7S49 - chains A and B; structure by X-ray diffraction, 2.20 A resolution.

Chain A (and B):
Molecule: Galactokinase
From: Homo sapiens
Notes: EC 2.7.1.6; chain B of this document is another copy of the same molecule, construct and numbering; everything in this record applies to it too
Reference sequence: P51570 (GALK1_HUMAN); residue numbers follow UniProt; this construct covers 1-392
Sequence (392 residues; each row starts with the number of its first residue):
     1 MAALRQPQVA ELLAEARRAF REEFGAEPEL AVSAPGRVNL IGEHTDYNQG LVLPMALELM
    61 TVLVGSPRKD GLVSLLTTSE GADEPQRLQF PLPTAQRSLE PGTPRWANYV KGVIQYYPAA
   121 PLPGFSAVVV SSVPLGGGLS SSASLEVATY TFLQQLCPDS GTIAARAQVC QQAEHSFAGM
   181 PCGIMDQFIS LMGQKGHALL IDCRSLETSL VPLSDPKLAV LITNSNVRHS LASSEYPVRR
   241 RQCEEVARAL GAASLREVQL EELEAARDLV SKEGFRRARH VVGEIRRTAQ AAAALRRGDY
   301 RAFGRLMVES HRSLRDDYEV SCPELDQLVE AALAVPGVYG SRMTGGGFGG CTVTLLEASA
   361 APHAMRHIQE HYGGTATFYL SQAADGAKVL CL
Disordered / not traced: 1
Differences from the reference sequence: engineered mutation A252 (Lys in P51570), A253 (Glu in P51570)
Bound ions: Na+: Q369, Y372, G374
Residues lining bound ligands:
  - 4QI ((4R)-2-[(1,3-benzoxazol-2-yl)amino]-4-(4-chloro-1H-pyrazol-5-yl)-4,6,7,8-tetrahydroquinazolin-5(1H)-one): T61, T77, S79, G81, A82, D83, R105, W106, Y109, V129, S131, L135, G136, S141, S142, L145, R228
  - alpha-D-galactopyranose (GLA): R37, G42, E43, H44, D46, Y47, E174, M180, C182, G183, I184, M185, D186, Y236, G345, G346
Curated features (UniProtKB/Swiss-Prot):
  - active site: D186 (Proton acceptor)
  - binding site (alpha-D-galactose): R37, E43, H44, D46, D186, Y236
  - binding site (ATP): G136, G138, S140, S141
  - site: R37 (Transition state stabilizer)
  - modified residue: S230 (Phosphoserine)
  - natural variant: P28 (P28T: In GALAC2), V32 (V32M: In GALAC2), G36 (G36R: In GALAC2), H44 (H44Y: In GALAC2), R68 (R68C: In GALAC2), A198 (A198V: In GALAC2), R239 (R239Q: In GALAC2), T288 (T288M: In GALAC2), G346 (G346S: In GALAC2), G349 (G349S: In GALAC2), A384 (A384P: In GALAC2)
Reported in the primary citation:
  - binding site for 4QI: T61, D83, R105, W106, V129, S131
  - mutagenesis - K252A/E253A: unchanged catalytic activity on ATP or galactose

Chain A / chain B interface:
Contacting residue pairs - 29 pairs, chain A then chain B:
  S160(A) with K195(B), hydrogen bond (backbone-side chain)
  G161(A) with K195(B)
  T162(A) with K195(B); S214(B)
  I163(A) with Q194(B); K195(B)
  M192(A) with Q194(B); L210(B), hydrophobic
  Q194(A) with I163(B); M192(B)
  K195(A) with S160(B); G161(B); T162(B), hydrogen bond (backbone-side chain)
  H197(A) with T162(B)
  E207(A) with R296(B)
  T208(A) with S209(B); L210(B), hydrogen bond (backbone-backbone)
  S209(A) with E207(B); T208(B); S209(B), hydrogen bond
  L210(A) with M192(B), hydrophobic; E207(B); T208(B), hydrogen bond (backbone-backbone)
  V211(A) with E207(B)
  P212(A) with S205(B)
  R296(A) with E207(B), salt bridge
  V389(A) with C391(B), hydrophobic
  C391(A) with V389(B), hydrophobic; C391(B), disulfide
Interface residues without a listed pair, chain A (18 interface residues in all): L390
Interface residues without a listed pair, chain B (20 interface residues in all): G196, H197, L206, L390
Inter-chain disulfides: C391(A)-C391(B)

Summary:
18 residues of chain A and 20 residues of chain B are in contact, with 1 disulfide bond, 5 hydrogen bonds and
1 salt bridge. Polar contacts include R296(A)-E207(B), S160(A)-K195(B) and K195(A)-T162(B). From the paper: a
binding site for 4QI at T61(A), D83(A) and R105(A) among others; K252A/E253A of chain A leave catalytic
activity on ATP or galactose unchanged.
Chain A and chain B are both Galactokinase (Homo sapiens); the structure, Crystal Structure of Inhibitor-bound
Galactokinase, was determined by X-ray diffraction together with 7RCL, 7RCM and 7S4C from the same study.
